PDB entry 3G3I | X-ray diffraction, 1.37 A resolution | chains A and B

[Chain A (and B)]
Molecule: Glutamate receptor, ionotropic kainate 2
From: Rattus norvegicus
Notes: chain B of this document is another copy of the same molecule, construct and numbering; everything in this record applies to it too
UniProtKB: P42260 (GRIK2_RAT); the construct has insertions or renumbered stretches relative to UniProt, so the offset changes along the chain: 2-117 = UniProt 429-544; 120-259 = UniProt 667-806
Chain sequence (259 residues; row label = number of the first residue in the row):
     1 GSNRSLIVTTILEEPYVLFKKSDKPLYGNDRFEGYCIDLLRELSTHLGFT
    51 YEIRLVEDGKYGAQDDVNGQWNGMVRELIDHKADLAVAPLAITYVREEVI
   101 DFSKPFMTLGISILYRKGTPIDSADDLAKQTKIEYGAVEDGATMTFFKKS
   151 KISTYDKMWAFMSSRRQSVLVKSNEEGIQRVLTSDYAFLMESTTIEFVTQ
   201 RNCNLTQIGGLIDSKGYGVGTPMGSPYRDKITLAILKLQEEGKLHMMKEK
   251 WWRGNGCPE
Not modelled in the structure: 1-2, 259 (chain B: 1, 255, 258-259)
Disulfide bonds: Cys203-Cys257
Construct notes: expression tag (1); engineered mutation His46 (Ile473 in P42260), Glu98 (Lys525 in P42260), Leu233 (Ile780 in P42260), Lys237 (Gln784 in P42260); linker (118-119)
Metal / ion sites: Na+ site 1 near Leu12 (its only coordinating residue here); Na+ site 2: Glu97, Ile100, Asp101
Small-molecule neighbours: glutamic acid (GLU): Tyr61, Pro89, Leu90, Ala91, Arg96, Val138, Gly141, Ala142, Thr143, Glu191, Tyr217
Swiss-Prot annotation at these positions:
  - binding site (L-glutamate): Pro89, Ala91, Arg96, Ala142, Thr143, Glu191
  - glycosylation (N-linked (GlcNAc...) asparagine): Asn3, Asn204

[How chain A and chain B interact]
Residue-residue contacts (35):
  Ile92(A) - Lys104(B)
  Thr93(A) - Glu240(B)
  Tyr94(A) - Leu233(B)
  Tyr94(A) - Lys237(B)
  Tyr94(A) - Glu240(B)  hydrogen bond (backbone-side chain)
  Glu97(A) - Lys104(B)  salt bridge
  Glu97(A) - Thr232(B)
  Glu97(A) - Leu233(B)
  Glu97(A) - Leu236(B)
  Phe102(A) - Lys104(B)  hydrogen bond (backbone-side chain)
  Ser103(A) - Lys104(B)
  Lys104(A) - Ile92(B)
  Lys104(A) - Glu97(B)  salt bridge
  Lys104(A) - Phe102(B)  hydrogen bond (side chain-backbone)
  Lys104(A) - Ser103(B)
  Lys104(A) - Arg228(B)
  Thr108(A) - Thr108(B)
  Phe146(A) - Glu240(B)
  Lys149(A) - Glu240(B)  salt bridge
  Asp213(A) - Gln239(B)
  Ser214(A) - Gln239(B)  hydrogen bond (backbone-side chain)
  Arg228(A) - Lys104(B)
  Arg228(A) - Arg228(B)
  Arg228(A) - Asp229(B)  salt bridge
  Asp229(A) - Arg228(B)  salt bridge
  Thr232(A) - Glu97(B)
  Leu233(A) - Tyr94(B)
  Leu233(A) - Glu97(B)
  Leu233(A) - Glu98(B)
  Leu236(A) - Glu97(B)
  Lys237(A) - Tyr94(B)  hydrogen bond
  Gln239(A) - Ser214(B)
  Glu240(A) - Phe146(B)
  Glu241(A) - Lys151(B)  salt bridge
  Glu241(A) - Ile152(B)
Also at the interface, not in a pair above, chain A (25 interface residues in all): Glu98, Pro105, Ser150, Ile152
Also at the interface, not in a pair above, chain B (24 interface residues in all): Thr93, Pro105, Lys149, Glu241

[In short]
Chain A and chain B form an interface of 25 and 24 residues respectively; the contacts include 5 hydrogen
bonds and 6 salt bridges. Polar contacts include Glu97(A)-Lys104(B), Lys149(A)-Glu240(B) and
Arg228(A)-Asp229(B). Ligands of chain A: glutamic acid.
Both chains are Glutamate receptor, ionotropic kainate 2 (Rattus norvegicus). Entry 3G3I (Crystal structure of
the GluR6 ligand binding domain dimer I442H K494E I749L Q753K mutant with glutamate ...) was determined by
X-ray diffraction together with 3G3F, 3G3G, 3G3H, 3G3J and 3G3K from the same study.
